Entry 8QZ0 (electron microscopy, 3.80 A resolution); this record covers chains A and I of the 22 polymer chains in the assembly.

Chain A:
Name: Histone H3
Source organism: Saccharomyces cerevisiae S288C
UniProtKB: P61830 (H3_YEAST); residues 0-135 here correspond to UniProt positions 1-136 (UniProt number = residue number + 1)
Sequence (136 residues; row label = number of the first residue in the row; numbering starts at 0):
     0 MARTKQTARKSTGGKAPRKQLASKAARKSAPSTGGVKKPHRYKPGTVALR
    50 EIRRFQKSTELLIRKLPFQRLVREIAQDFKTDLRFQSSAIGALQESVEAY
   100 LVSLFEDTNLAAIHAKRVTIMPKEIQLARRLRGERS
Unresolved in the structure: 0-25, 134-135
Construct notes: engineered mutation Met120 (Gln121 in P61830), Pro121 (Lys122 in P61830), Gln125 (Lys126 in P61830); conflict Glu123 (Asp124 in P61830)
UniProt features mapped onto this chain:
  - modified residue: Lys4 (N6,N6,N6-trimethyllysine), Lys9 (N6-acetyllysine), Ser10 (Phosphoserine), Lys14 (N6,N6-dimethyllysine), Lys18 (N6-acetyllysine), Lys23 (N6-acetyllysine), Lys27 (N6,N6,N6-trimethyllysine), Lys36 (N6,N6,N6-trimethyllysine), Lys37 (N6-acetyllysine), Lys56 (N6-acetyllysine), Lys64 (N6-acetyllysine), Lys79 (N6,N6,N6-trimethyllysine)

Chain I:
Molecule: 118-nt DNA strand
Sequence (118 nucleotides; numbered -75 to 42; the number before each row is that of its first residue; numbers below 1 keep their minus sign (DC-75 is residue -75)):
   -75 CCCTGGAGAATCCCGGTGCCGAGGCCGCTCAATTGGTCGTAGACAGCTCT
   -25 AGCACCGCTTAAACGCACGTACGCGCTGTCCCCCGCGTTTTAACCGCCAA
    25 GGGGATTACTCCCTAGTC
Unresolved in the structure: 38-42

Chain A / chain I interface:
Residue-residue contacts - 12 pairs, chain A then chain I:
  Arg63(A) - DA-13(I)  salt bridge to the phosphate
  Arg72(A) - DC-23(I)  salt bridge to the phosphate
  Arg83(A) - DG-24(I)  hydrogen bond to the sugar
  Arg83(A) - DC-23(I)  sugar contact
  Phe84(A) - DG-24(I)  phosphate contact
  Phe84(A) - DC-23(I)  phosphate contact
  Gln85(A) - DG-24(I)  phosphate contact
  Ser86(A) - DG-24(I)  hydrogen bond to the phosphate
  Lys115(A) - DG-3(I)  phosphate contact
  Arg116(A) - DG-3(I)  hydrogen bond to the phosphate
  Arg116(A) - DC-2(I)  salt bridge to the phosphate
  Val117(A) - DG-3(I)  phosphate contact
Other interface residues (no listed pair), chain A (10 interface residues in all): Thr118
Other interface residues (no listed pair), chain I (7 interface residues in all): DA-22, DA-14

Overview:
10 residues of chain A and 7 residues of chain I are in contact, with 3 hydrogen bonds and 3 salt bridges.
Among the polar pairs are Arg83(A)-DG-24(I), Ser86(A)-DG-24(I) and Arg116(A)-DG-3(I).
Chain A is Histone H3 (Saccharomyces cerevisiae S288C) and chain I is a 118-nt DNA strand; the structure,
SWR1-hexasome-dimer complex, was determined by electron microscopy, deposited together with 8QYV and 9FBW.
